Entry 3ENQ (X-ray diffraction, 2.00 A resolution); this record covers chains A and B.

Chain A (and B):
Name: Ribose-5-phosphate isomerase A
Source organism: Vibrio vulnificus
Notes: EC 5.3.1.6; chain B of this document is another copy of the same molecule, construct and numbering; everything in this record applies to it too
UniProtKB: Q7MHL9 (RPIA_VIBVY); residues 1-218 here = UniProt positions 1-218
Sequence (235 residues; numbered -16 to 218; the number before each row is that of its first residue; numbers below 1 keep their minus sign (Gly-16 is residue -16)):
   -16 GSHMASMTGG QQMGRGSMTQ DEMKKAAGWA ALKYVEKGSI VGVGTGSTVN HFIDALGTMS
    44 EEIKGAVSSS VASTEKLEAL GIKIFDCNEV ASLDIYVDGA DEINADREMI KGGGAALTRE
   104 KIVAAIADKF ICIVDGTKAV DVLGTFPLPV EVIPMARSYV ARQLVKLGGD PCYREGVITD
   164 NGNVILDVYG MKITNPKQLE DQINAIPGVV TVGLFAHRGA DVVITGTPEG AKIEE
Disordered / not traced: -16 to 1
Sequence notes: expression tag (-16 to 0)
Swiss-Prot annotation at these positions:
  - active site: Glu103 (Proton acceptor)
  - binding site (substrate): Lys7, Thr28 to Thr31, Asp81 to Asp84, Lys94 to Gly97, Lys121

Interface between chain A and chain B:
Pairs across the interface (43):
  Cys70(A) - Met138(B)
  Asn71(A) - Pro137(B)
  Asn71(A) - Met138(B)
  Asn71(A) - Arg140(B)
  Asn71(A) - Ser141(B)  hydrogen bond
  Val73(A) - Arg145(B)
  Ala74(A) - Arg145(B)  hydrogen bond (backbone-side chain)
  Thr101(A) - Ile136(B)
  Arg102(A) - Met138(B)
  Lys104(A) - Pro190(B)
  Ile105(A) - Ile136(B)  hydrophobic
  Ile105(A) - Met138(B)  hydrophobic
  Ile105(A) - Ala139(B)  hydrophobic
  Ile105(A) - Gly191(B)
  Val106(A) - Met138(B)  hydrophobic
  Ala108(A) - Tyr142(B)
  Ala108(A) - Pro190(B)  hydrophobic
  Ile109(A) - Tyr142(B)  hydrophobic
  Ile109(A) - Arg145(B)
  Ile136(A) - Thr101(B)
  Ile136(A) - Ile105(B)  hydrophobic
  Ile136(A) - Asn164(B)
  Pro137(A) - Asn71(B)
  Met138(A) - Cys70(B)
  Met138(A) - Asn71(B)
  Met138(A) - Arg102(B)
  Met138(A) - Ile105(B)  hydrophobic
  Met138(A) - Val106(B)  hydrophobic
  Ala139(A) - Ile105(B)  hydrophobic
  Arg140(A) - Asn71(B)
  Ser141(A) - Cys70(B)
  Ser141(A) - Asn71(B)  hydrogen bond
  Tyr142(A) - Ala108(B)
  Tyr142(A) - Ile109(B)  hydrophobic
  Arg145(A) - Val73(B)
  Arg145(A) - Ala74(B)  hydrogen bond (side chain-backbone)
  Asn164(A) - Asn164(B)
  Asn187(A) - Asn187(B)
  Pro190(A) - Lys104(B)
  Pro190(A) - Ala108(B)  hydrophobic
  Gly191(A) - Ile105(B)
  Val192(A) - Val193(B)
  Val193(A) - Val192(B)
Other interface residues (no listed pair), chain A (26 interface residues in all): Ala188
Other interface residues (no listed pair), chain B (26 interface residues in all): Ala188

Summary:
Chain A and chain B each contribute 26 residues to their interface; the contacts include 4 hydrogen bonds.
Among the polar pairs are Asn71(A)-Ser141(B) and Ala74(A)-Arg145(B). From UniProt: active-site residue
Glu103(A) and 14 substrate-binding residues on chain A.
Chain A and chain B are both Ribose-5-phosphate isomerase A (Vibrio vulnificus); the structure, Substrate and
inhibitor complexes of ribose 5-phosphate isomerase A from Vibrio vulnificus YJ016, was determined by X-ray
diffraction, deposited together with 3ENV and 3ENW.
